Entry 7TJS (electron microscopy, 3.20 A resolution); this record covers chains B and E of the 7 polymer chains in the assembly.

== Chain B ==
Molecule: ATP synthase subunit alpha
Organism: Saccharomyces cerevisiae
UniProtKB: A0A6A5Q4L9 (A0A6A5Q4L9_YEASX); residues 1-510 here correspond to UniProt positions 36-545 (UniProt number = residue number + 35)
Sequence (510 residues; numbered 1 to 510; the number before each row is that of its first residue):
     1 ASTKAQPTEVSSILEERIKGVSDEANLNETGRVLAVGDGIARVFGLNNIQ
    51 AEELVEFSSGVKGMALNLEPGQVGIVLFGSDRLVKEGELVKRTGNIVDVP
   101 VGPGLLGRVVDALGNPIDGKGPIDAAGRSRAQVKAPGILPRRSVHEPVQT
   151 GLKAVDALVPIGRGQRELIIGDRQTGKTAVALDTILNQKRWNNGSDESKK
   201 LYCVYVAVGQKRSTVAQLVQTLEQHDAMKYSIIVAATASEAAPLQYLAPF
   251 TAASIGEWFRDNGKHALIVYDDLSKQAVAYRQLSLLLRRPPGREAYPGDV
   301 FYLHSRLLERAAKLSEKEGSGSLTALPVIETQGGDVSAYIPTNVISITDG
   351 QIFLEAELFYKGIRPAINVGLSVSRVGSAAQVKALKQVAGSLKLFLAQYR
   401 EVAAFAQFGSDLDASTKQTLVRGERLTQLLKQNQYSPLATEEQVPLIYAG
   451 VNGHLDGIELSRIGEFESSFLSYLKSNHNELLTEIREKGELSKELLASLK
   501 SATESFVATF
Not modelled in the structure: 1-24, 408-409, 510
Ion coordination: Mg2+: Thr178 (together with ATP)
Ligand contacts: ATP (adenosine-5'-triphosphate): Asp172, Arg173, Gln174, Thr175, Gly176, Lys177, Thr178, Ala179, Glu330, Phe359, Arg364, Pro365, Gln432, Asn433, Gln434

== Chain E ==
Molecule: ATP synthase subunit beta
Organism: Saccharomyces cerevisiae
Notes: EC 7.1.2.2
UniProtKB: A0A6A5PX46 (A0A6A5PX46_YEASX); residues 1-478 here correspond to UniProt positions 34-511 (UniProt number = residue number + 33)
Sequence (478 residues; each row starts with the number of its first residue):
     1 ASAAQSTPITGKVTAVIGAIVDVHFEQSELPAILNALEIKTPQGKLVLEV
    51 AQHLGENTVRTIAMDGTEGLVRGEKVLDTGGPISVPVGRETLGRIINVIG
   101 EPIDERGPIKSKLRKPIHADPPSFAEQSTSAEILETGIKVVDLLAPYARG
   151 GKIGLFGGAGVGKTVFIQELINNIAKAHGGFSVFTGVGERTREGNDLYRE
   201 MKETGVINLEGESKVALVFGQMNEPPGARARVALTGLTIAEYFRDEEGQD
   251 VLLFIDNIFRFTQAGSEVSALLGRIPSAVGYQPTLATDMGLLQERITTTK
   301 KGSVTSVQAVYVPADDLTDPAPATTFAHLDATTVLSRGISELGIYPAVDP
   351 LDSKSRLLDAAVVGQEHYDVASKVQETLQTYKSLQDIIAILGMDELSEQD
   401 KLTVERARKIQRFLSQPFAVAEVFTGIPGKLVRLKDTVASFKAVLEGKYD
   451 NIPEHAFYMVGGIEDVVAKAEKLAAEAN
Not modelled in the structure: 1-7, 476-478

== Chain B / chain E interface ==
Residue-residue contacts (65; chain B residue first):
  Leu34(B) - Gly55(E)
  Ala35(B) - His53(E)
  Val36(B) - Gln52(E)
  Val36(B) - His53(E)  hydrogen bond (backbone-backbone)
  Asp38(B) - Gln52(E)  hydrogen bond
  Asp38(B) - Arg274(E)  salt bridge
  Asp81(B) - Ile33(E)
  Arg82(B) - Ala32(E)
  Arg82(B) - Ile33(E)  hydrogen bond (side chain-backbone)
  Arg82(B) - Leu34(E)
  Arg82(B) - Asn35(E)  hydrogen bond
  Arg82(B) - Pro82(E)
  Lys85(B) - Leu30(E)  hydrogen bond (side chain-backbone)
  Lys85(B) - Ala32(E)
  Glu86(B) - Leu30(E)
  Glu86(B) - His53(E)
  Glu86(B) - Gly55(E)
  Glu86(B) - Glu56(E)  hydrogen bond (side chain-backbone)
  Glu86(B) - Asn57(E)  hydrogen bond (side chain-backbone)
  Ile117(B) - Phe124(E)
  Ile117(B) - Ala125(E)
  Arg173(B) - Phe326(E)
  Gln174(B) - Arg356(E)
  Gln210(B) - Glu294(E)
  Lys211(B) - Glu294(E)
  Lys211(B) - Ala327(E)
  Lys211(B) - His328(E)
  Lys211(B) - Asp330(E)  salt bridge
  Arg212(B) - Pro121(E)
  Arg212(B) - Pro122(E)  hydrogen bond (side chain-backbone)
  Arg212(B) - Ser123(E)
  Arg212(B) - Phe124(E)
  Arg212(B) - Gln127(E)
  Arg212(B) - Glu294(E)  salt bridge
  Val215(B) - Phe124(E)  hydrophobic
  Ala216(B) - Phe124(E)
  Ala216(B) - Gln127(E)
  Ala216(B) - Ser128(E)
  Gln217(B) - Thr129(E)
  Gln217(B) - Ala131(E)
  Val219(B) - Phe124(E)  hydrophobic
  Gln220(B) - Thr129(E)
  Thr237(B) - Glu294(E)  hydrogen bond
  Ala238(B) - Glu294(E)  hydrogen bond (backbone-side chain)
  Ala238(B) - His328(E)
  Ser239(B) - Pro121(E)
  Ser239(B) - Leu291(E)
  Ser239(B) - Glu294(E)  hydrogen bond
  Gln245(B) - Thr287(E)
  Arg281(B) - Ser277(E)  hydrogen bond
  Arg281(B) - Ala278(E)
  Gln282(B) - Pro283(E)
  Gln282(B) - Thr284(E)
  Gln282(B) - Thr287(E)  hydrogen bond
  Leu285(B) - Ile275(E)  hydrophobic
  Leu285(B) - Ser277(E)
  Leu285(B) - Pro283(E)  hydrophobic
  Leu286(B) - Arg274(E)
  Leu286(B) - Pro283(E)  hydrophobic
  Leu286(B) - Thr284(E)
  Arg288(B) - Gly273(E)  hydrogen bond (side chain-backbone)
  Arg288(B) - Ile275(E)
  Glu294(B) - Ala278(E)
  Ala295(B) - Ser277(E)
  Ala295(B) - Ala278(E)
Also at the interface, not in a pair above, chain B (41 interface residues in all): Gly37, Val109, Asp118, Ser213, Glu240, Ala242, Val278, Arg289, Pro291, Gln332, Gly333
Also at the interface, not in a pair above, chain E (45 interface residues in all): Pro31, Leu54, Thr58, Ser130, Pro276, Ala286, Gly290, Thr297, Thr318, Ala323

== Overview ==
41 residues of chain B face 45 of chain E across their interface, with 14 hydrogen bonds and 3 salt bridges.
Polar contacts include Asp38(B)-Arg274(E), Lys211(B)-Asp330(E) and Arg212(B)-Glu294(E). Bound to chain B: ATP.
Here chain B is ATP synthase subunit alpha and chain E is ATP synthase subunit beta, both from Saccharomyces
cerevisiae. Entry 7TJS (Yeast ATP synthase F1 region State 1-3catalytic beta_tight closed without exogenous
ATP) was determined by electron microscopy together with 7TJT, 7TJU, 7TJV, 7TJW, 7TJX, 7TJY and 30 further
entries from the same study.
